PDB entry 9L48 | X-ray diffraction, 1.90 A resolution | chains A and B of the 3 polymer chains in the assembly

# Chain A
Protein: MHC class I antigen
Organism: Homo sapiens
UniProt: S5DHS4 (S5DHS4_HUMAN); residues 2-274 here correspond to UniProt positions 1-273 (UniProt number = residue number - 1)
Sequence (273 residues; each row starts with the number of its first residue):
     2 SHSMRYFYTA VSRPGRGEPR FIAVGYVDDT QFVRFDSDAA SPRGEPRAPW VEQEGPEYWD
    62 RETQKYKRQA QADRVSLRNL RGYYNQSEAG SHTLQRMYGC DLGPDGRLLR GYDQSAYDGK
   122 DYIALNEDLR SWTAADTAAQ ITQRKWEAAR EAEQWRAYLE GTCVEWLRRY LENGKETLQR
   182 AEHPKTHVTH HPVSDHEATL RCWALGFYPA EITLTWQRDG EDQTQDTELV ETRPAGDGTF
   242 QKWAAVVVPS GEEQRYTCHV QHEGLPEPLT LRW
Disulfides: Cys101-Cys164, Cys203-Cys259

# Chain B
Protein: Beta-2-microglobulin
Organism: Homo sapiens
UniProt: P61769 (B2MG_HUMAN); residues 1-100 here correspond to UniProt positions 20-119 (UniProt number = residue number + 19)
Sequence (100 residues; numbered 1 to 100; the number before each row is that of its first residue):
     1 AIQRTPKIQV YSRHPAENGK SNFLNCYVSG FHPSDIEVDL LKNGERIEKV EHSDLSFSGD
    61 WSFYLLYYTE FTPTEKDEYA CRVNHVTLSQ PKIVKWDRDM
Construct notes: conflict Gly59 (Lys78 in P61769)
Disulfides: Cys26-Cys81
UniProt features mapped onto this chain:
  - modified residue: Gln3 (Pyrrolidone carboxylic acid)
  - glycosylation: Ile2 (N-linked (Glc) (glycation) isoleucine), Lys20 (N-linked (Glc) (glycation) lysine), Lys42 (N-linked (Glc) (glycation) lysine), Lys49 (N-linked (Glc) (glycation) lysine), Lys92 (N-linked (Glc) (glycation) lysine), Lys95 (N-linked (Glc) (glycation) lysine)

# Interface between chain A and chain B
Contacting residue pairs (52):
  Phe8(A) with Ser56(B); Phe57(B)
  Tyr9(A) with Phe57(B)
  Thr10(A) with Phe57(B); Phe63(B)
  Val12(A) with Ser34(B)
  Ile23(A) with Leu55(B)
  Val25(A) with Asp54(B); Leu55(B); Ser56(B)
  Tyr27(A) with Ser56(B); Tyr64(B), hydrogen bond
  Gln32(A) with Asp54(B), hydrogen bond
  Arg35(A) with Asp54(B), salt bridge
  Arg48(A) with Asp54(B), salt bridge
  Gln96(A) with His32(B), hydrogen bond; Phe57(B); Trp61(B), hydrogen bond (side chain-backbone); Phe63(B)
  Arg97(A) with Phe57(B)
  Gln115(A) with Trp61(B)
  Ser116(A) with Trp61(B)
  Ala117(A) with Trp61(B), hydrophobic
  Asp119(A) with Ala1(B)
  Gly120(A) with Arg4(B), hydrogen bond (backbone-side chain); His32(B); Trp61(B)
  Asp122(A) with Trp61(B), hydrogen bond
  Thr190(A) with Met100(B), hydrogen bond (side chain-backbone)
  His192(A) with Asp99(B), hydrogen bond (side chain-backbone); Met100(B)
  Arg202(A) with Met100(B), hydrogen bond (side chain-backbone)
  Trp204(A) with Met100(B), hydrogen bond (side chain-backbone)
  Leu206(A) with Pro15(B), hydrophobic
  Val231(A) with Gln9(B)
  Glu232(A) with Tyr27(B); Ser29(B), hydrogen bond
  Arg234(A) with Gln9(B), hydrogen bond; Tyr11(B); Tyr27(B)
  Pro235(A) with Tyr11(B), hydrogen bond (backbone-side chain); Tyr27(B)
  Ala236(A) with Arg13(B); Asn25(B), hydrogen bond (backbone-side chain)
  Gly237(A) with Arg13(B), hydrogen bond (backbone-side chain); Leu66(B)
  Asp238(A) with Arg13(B); His14(B)
  Gln242(A) with Tyr11(B); Ser12(B), hydrogen bond (side chain-backbone); Arg13(B), hydrogen bond (side chain-backbone)
  Trp244(A) with Met100(B)
Other interface residues (no listed pair), chain A (35 interface residues in all): Thr94, Met98, Lys121
Other interface residues (no listed pair), chain B (26 interface residues in all): Ile2, Lys7, Pro33

# In short
The interface between chain A and chain B involves 35 residues on one side and 26 on the other, with 17
hydrogen bonds and 2 salt bridges. Polar contacts include Arg35(A)-Asp54(B), Arg48(A)-Asp54(B) and
Tyr27(A)-Tyr64(B).
Chain A is MHC class I antigen and chain B is Beta-2-microglobulin, both from Homo sapiens; the structure,
Crystal structure of HLA-C*12:02-RV9, was determined by X-ray diffraction (same publication as 9L47, 9L49 and
9L4A).
